9NAB - chains D and C of the 4 polymer chains in the assembly; structure by electron microscopy, 2.54 A resolution.

== Chain D ==
Name: IgG heavy chain
From: Mus musculus
Chain sequence (230 residues; each row starts with the number of its first residue):
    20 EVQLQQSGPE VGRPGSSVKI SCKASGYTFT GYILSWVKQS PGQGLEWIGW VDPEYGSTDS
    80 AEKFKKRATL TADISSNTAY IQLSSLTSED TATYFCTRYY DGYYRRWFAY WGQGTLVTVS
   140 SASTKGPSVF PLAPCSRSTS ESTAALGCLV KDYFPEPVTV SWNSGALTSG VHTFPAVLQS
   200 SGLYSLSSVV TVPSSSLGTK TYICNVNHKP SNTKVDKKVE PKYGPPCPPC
Disordered / not traced: 153-164, 178-192, 209-220, 241-249
Disulfide bonds: Cys-41/Cys-115, Cys-167/Cys-223

== Chain C ==
Name: IgG light chain
From: Mus musculus
Chain sequence (214 residues; numbered 29 to 242; the number before each row is that of its first residue):
    29 DIQMTQSPAS LSASLGDIVS IECLASEGIS NNLAWHQQKP GKSPQLLIYG AHSLHDGVPS
    89 RFSGSGSGTQ YSLKISGMQP EDEGVYYCQQ GYKYPITFGG GTKLELKRTV AAPSVFIFPP
   149 SDEQLKSGTA SVVCLLNNFY PREAKVQWKV DNALQSGNSQ ESVTEQDSKD STYSLSSTLT
   209 LSKADYEKHK VYACEVTHQG LSSPVTKSFN RGEC
Disordered / not traced: 29, 140-158, 171-185, 208-242
Disulfide bonds: Cys-51/Cys-116

== How chain D and chain C interact ==
Contacting residue pairs - 49 pairs, chain D then chain C:
  Gln-58(D) / Gln-66(C)  hydrogen bond
  Gln-62(D) / Tyr-115(C)
  Gly-63(D) / Tyr-115(C)
  Leu-64(D) / Gln-66(C)
  Leu-64(D) / Tyr-115(C)  hydrophobic
  Leu-64(D) / Phe-126(C)
  Trp-66(D) / Tyr-122(C)  hydrophobic
  Trp-66(D) / Pro-123(C)  hydrophobic
  Trp-66(D) / Ile-124(C)
  Ala-80(D) / Pro-123(C)  hydrophobic
  Phe-114(D) / Ser-71(C)
  Phe-114(D) / Pro-72(C)
  Tyr-118(D) / Tyr-122(C)  hydrogen bond
  Tyr-118(D) / Ile-124(C)
  Tyr-119(D) / Leu-74(C)  hydrophobic
  Tyr-119(D) / Tyr-77(C)  hydrogen bond
  Tyr-119(D) / His-83(C)
  Tyr-123(D) / Asn-60(C)  hydrogen bond (backbone-side chain)
  Arg-125(D) / Asn-60(C)
  Arg-125(D) / Gln-117(C)  hydrogen bond (backbone-side chain)
  Arg-125(D) / Gly-119(C)  hydrogen bond (side chain-backbone)
  Arg-125(D) / Tyr-122(C)
  Trp-126(D) / Asn-59(C)
  Trp-126(D) / Asn-60(C)
  Trp-126(D) / Leu-61(C)
  Trp-126(D) / Ala-62(C)  hydrophobic
  Trp-126(D) / Leu-74(C)  hydrophobic
  Trp-126(D) / Tyr-77(C)
  Trp-126(D) / Gly-78(C)
  Trp-126(D) / Gln-117(C)
  Phe-127(D) / His-64(C)  hydrogen bond (backbone-side chain)
  Phe-127(D) / Gln-117(C)
  Phe-127(D) / Ile-124(C)  hydrophobic
  Phe-127(D) / Phe-126(C)  hydrophobic
  Ala-128(D) / Leu-74(C)  hydrophobic
  Trp-130(D) / Ser-71(C)
  Trp-130(D) / Pro-72(C)
  Gly-131(D) / Ser-71(C)
  Leu-151(D) / Ser-159(C)
  Leu-151(D) / Val-160(C)  hydrophobic
  Leu-168(D) / Thr-206(C)
  Phe-193(D) / Ser-190(C)
  Phe-193(D) / Ser-202(C)
  Phe-193(D) / Leu-203(C)  hydrophobic
  Phe-193(D) / Ser-204(C)
  Pro-194(D) / Ser-190(C)  hydrogen bond (backbone-side chain)
  Val-196(D) / Gln-188(C)
  Leu-197(D) / Gln-188(C)  hydrogen bond (backbone-side chain)
  Ser-206(D) / Ser-204(C)
Other interface residues (no listed pair), chain D (27 interface residues in all): Val-56, Phe-149, Pro-150, Gln-198
Other interface residues (no listed pair), chain C (29 interface residues in all): Val-161, Thr-192

== Summary ==
Chain D and chain C form an interface of 27 and 29 residues respectively; the contacts include 9 hydrogen
bonds. Polar contacts include Gln-58(D)/Gln-66(C), Tyr-118(D)/Tyr-122(C) and Tyr-119(D)/Tyr-77(C).
Here chain D is IgG heavy chain and chain C is IgG light chain, both from Mus musculus. Entry 9NAB (Cryo-EM
structure of the alpha5beta1 integrin headpiece with OS2966 Fab) was determined by electron microscopy.
